Entry 2ZHY (X-ray diffraction, 1.80 A resolution); this record covers chains A and C of the 3 polymer chains in the assembly.

[Chain A (and C)]
Protein: ATP:cob(I)alamin adenosyltransferase, putative
Source organism: Burkholderia thailandensis
Notes: EC 2.5.1.17; chain C of this document is another copy of the same molecule, construct and numbering; everything in this record applies to it too
Reference sequence: Q2SZ09 (Q2SZ09_BURTA); residue numbers follow UniProt; this construct covers 1-183
Sequence (183 residues; row label = number of the first residue in the row):
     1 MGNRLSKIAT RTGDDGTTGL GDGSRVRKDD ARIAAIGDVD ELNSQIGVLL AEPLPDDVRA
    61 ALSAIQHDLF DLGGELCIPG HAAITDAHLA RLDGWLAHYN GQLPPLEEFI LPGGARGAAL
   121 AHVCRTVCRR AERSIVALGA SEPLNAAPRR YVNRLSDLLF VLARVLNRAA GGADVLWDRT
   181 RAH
Not modelled in the structure: 1-29, 177-183 (chain C: 1-4, 172-183)

[Chain A / chain C interface]
Pairs across the interface (30):
  Ile-33(A) / Arg-133(C)
  Ala-34(A) / Arg-133(C)
  Gly-37(A) / Arg-133(C)
  Asp-38(A) / Arg-133(C)  salt bridge
  Asp-40(A) / Arg-125(C)  salt bridge
  Asp-40(A) / Thr-126(C)
  Glu-41(A) / Thr-126(C)
  Glu-41(A) / Val-127(C)
  Glu-41(A) / Arg-130(C)  salt bridge
  Asn-43(A) / Pro-112(C)
  Ser-44(A) / Pro-112(C)
  Ser-44(A) / His-122(C)  hydrogen bond (side chain-backbone)
  Ser-44(A) / Val-123(C)
  Ser-44(A) / Arg-125(C)  hydrogen bond
  Ser-44(A) / Thr-126(C)
  Gln-45(A) / Val-123(C)
  Gly-47(A) / Pro-112(C)
  Gly-47(A) / Ala-119(C)
  Val-48(A) / Arg-116(C)
  Val-48(A) / Ala-119(C)
  Val-48(A) / Val-123(C)  hydrophobic
  Ala-51(A) / Gly-114(C)
  Ala-51(A) / Arg-116(C)
  Gln-66(A) / Leu-111(C)
  Gln-66(A) / Pro-112(C)  hydrogen bond (side chain-backbone)
  His-67(A) / Leu-111(C)
  Phe-70(A) / Phe-109(C)  hydrophobic
  Phe-70(A) / Leu-111(C)  hydrophobic
  Arg-116(A) / Arg-116(C)
  Arg-130(A) / Arg-130(C)
Also at the interface, not in a pair above, chain C (16 interface residues in all): Gly-113, Leu-120, Arg-129

[Overview]
Chain A and chain C form an interface of 17 and 16 residues respectively, with 3 hydrogen bonds and 3 salt
bridges. Polar contacts include Asp-38(A)/Arg-133(C), Asp-40(A)/Arg-125(C) and Glu-41(A)/Arg-130(C).
Chain A and chain C are both ATP:cob(I)alamin adenosyltransferase, putative (Burkholderia thailandensis); the
structure, Crystal structure of a pduO-type ATP:cobalamin adenosyltransferase from Burkholderia thailandensis,
was determined by X-ray diffraction (same publication as 2ZHZ).
